9HFY - chains A and B; structure by X-ray diffraction, 1.28 A resolution.

# Chain A (and B)
Protein: 3C-like proteinase nsp5
From: Severe acute respiratory syndrome coronavirus 2
Notes: EC 3.4.22.69; fragment: none; chain B of this document is another copy of the same molecule, construct and numbering; everything in this record applies to it too
UniProtKB: P0DTD1 (R1AB_SARS2); residues 1-306 here correspond to UniProt positions 3264-3569 (UniProt number = residue number + 3263)
Chain sequence (306 residues; numbered 1 to 306; the number before each row is that of its first residue):
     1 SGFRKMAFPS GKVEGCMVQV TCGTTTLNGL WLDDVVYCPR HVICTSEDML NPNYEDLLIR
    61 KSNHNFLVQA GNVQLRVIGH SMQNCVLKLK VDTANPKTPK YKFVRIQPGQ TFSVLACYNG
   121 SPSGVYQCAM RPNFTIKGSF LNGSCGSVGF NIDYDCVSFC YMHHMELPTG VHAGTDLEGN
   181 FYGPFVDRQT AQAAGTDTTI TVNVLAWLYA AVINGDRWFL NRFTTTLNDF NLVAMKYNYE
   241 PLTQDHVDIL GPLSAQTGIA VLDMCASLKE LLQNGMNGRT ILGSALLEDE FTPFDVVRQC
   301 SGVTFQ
Disordered / not traced: 304-306 (chain B: 306)
Covalent attachments: compound A1IUM linked to Cys145
Residues lining bound ligands: A1IUM ((3S,3AS,6AR)-2-[(4-methoxy-1H-indol-2-yl)carbonyl]-N-[(2S,3R)-3-oxidanyl-4-oxidanylidene-1-[(3S)-2-oxidanylidenepyrrolidin-3-yl]-4-[(phenylmethyl)amino]butan-2-yl]-3,3A,4,5,6,6A-hexahydro-1H-cyclopenta[c]pyrrole-3-carboxamide): Thr26, Leu27, His41, Met49, Phe140, Leu141, Asn142, Gly143, Ser144, His163, His164, Met165, Glu166, Leu167, Pro168, His172, Val186, Asp187, Arg188, Gln189, Thr190, Ala191
Curated features (UniProtKB/Swiss-Prot):
  - active site: His41 (For 3CL-PRO activity), Cys145 (Nucleophile)
  - site: Gln306 (Cleavage)
  - cross-link (Glycyl lysine isopeptide (Lys-Gly)): Lys5 (interchain with G-Cter in ubiquitin), Lys90 (interchain with G-Cter in ubiquitin)

# How chain A and chain B interact
Pairs across the interface (83):
  Ser1(A) - Gly138(B)
  Ser1(A) - Ser139(B)
  Ser1(A) - Phe140(B)  hydrogen bond (backbone-backbone)
  Ser1(A) - Glu166(B)  hydrogen bond
  Ser1(A) - Gly170(B)
  Ser1(A) - His172(B)  hydrogen bond (backbone-side chain)
  Gly2(A) - Gly138(B)
  Gly2(A) - Ser139(B)  hydrogen bond (backbone-side chain)
  Phe3(A) - Gly138(B)
  Arg4(A) - Tyr126(B)
  Arg4(A) - Gln127(B)  hydrogen bond (side chain-backbone)
  Arg4(A) - Cys128(B)
  Arg4(A) - Lys137(B)  hydrogen bond (side chain-backbone)
  Arg4(A) - Glu290(B)  salt bridge
  Lys5(A) - Arg4(B)
  Lys5(A) - Tyr126(B)
  Met6(A) - Gly124(B)
  Met6(A) - Val125(B)
  Met6(A) - Tyr126(B)  hydrophobic
  Met6(A) - Ser139(B)
  Ala7(A) - Gly124(B)
  Ala7(A) - Val125(B)  hydrogen bond (backbone-backbone)
  Phe8(A) - Val125(B)
  Pro9(A) - Ser10(B)
  Pro9(A) - Glu14(B)
  Pro9(A) - Pro122(B)
  Pro9(A) - Ser123(B)
  Pro9(A) - Gly124(B)
  Ser10(A) - Pro9(B)
  Ser10(A) - Ser10(B)  hydrogen bond (backbone-side chain)
  Ser10(A) - Glu14(B)  hydrogen bond (backbone-side chain)
  Gly11(A) - Gly11(B)
  Gly11(A) - Glu14(B)  hydrogen bond (backbone-side chain)
  Glu14(A) - Pro9(B)
  Glu14(A) - Ser10(B)  hydrogen bond (side chain-backbone)
  Glu14(A) - Gly11(B)  hydrogen bond (side chain-backbone)
  Tyr118(A) - Gly302(B)
  Tyr118(A) - Thr304(B)
  Ser121(A) - Thr304(B)
  Ser121(A) - Phe305(B)  hydrogen bond (side chain-backbone)
  Pro122(A) - Pro9(B)  hydrophobic
  Pro122(A) - Thr304(B)
  Pro122(A) - Phe305(B)  hydrogen bond (backbone-backbone)
  Ser123(A) - Pro9(B)
  Ser123(A) - Val303(B)  hydrogen bond (side chain-backbone)
  Ser123(A) - Thr304(B)
  Ser123(A) - Phe305(B)
  Gly124(A) - Met6(B)
  Gly124(A) - Ala7(B)
  Gly124(A) - Pro9(B)
  Val125(A) - Met6(B)
  Val125(A) - Ala7(B)  hydrogen bond (backbone-backbone)
  Val125(A) - Phe8(B)
  Val125(A) - Pro9(B)  hydrophobic
  Val125(A) - Val125(B)  hydrophobic
  Tyr126(A) - Arg4(B)
  Tyr126(A) - Lys5(B)
  Tyr126(A) - Met6(B)  hydrophobic
  Gln127(A) - Arg4(B)  hydrogen bond (backbone-side chain)
  Cys128(A) - Arg4(B)
  Lys137(A) - Arg4(B)  hydrogen bond (backbone-side chain)
  Gly138(A) - Ser1(B)
  Gly138(A) - Gly2(B)
  Gly138(A) - Arg4(B)
  Ser139(A) - Ser1(B)
  Ser139(A) - Gly2(B)  hydrogen bond (side chain-backbone)
  Ser139(A) - Arg4(B)
  Ser139(A) - Met6(B)
  Ser139(A) - Gln299(B)  hydrogen bond
  Phe140(A) - Ser1(B)  hydrogen bond (backbone-backbone)
  Leu141(A) - Ser1(B)
  Leu141(A) - Gln299(B)
  Leu141(A) - Cys300(B)
  Leu141(A) - Ser301(B)
  Leu141(A) - Gly302(B)
  Glu166(A) - Ser1(B)  hydrogen bond (side chain-backbone)
  His172(A) - Ser1(B)  hydrogen bond (side chain-backbone)
  Ala285(A) - Leu286(B)  hydrophobic
  Arg298(A) - Ser123(B)  hydrogen bond (side chain-backbone)
  Arg298(A) - Leu141(B)
  Gln299(A) - Ser139(B)  hydrogen bond
  Gln299(A) - Leu141(B)
  Val303(A) - Leu141(B)  hydrophobic
Interface residues without a listed pair, chain A (39 interface residues in all): Lys12, Leu115, Ala116, Gly170, Thr280, Gly283, Ser301
Interface residues without a listed pair, chain B (37 interface residues in all): Leu115, Ala129

# Summary
The interface between chain A and chain B involves 39 residues on one side and 37 on the other, with 25
hydrogen bonds and 1 salt bridge. Among the polar pairs are Arg4(A)-Glu290(B), Ser1(A)-Glu166(B) and
Ser1(A)-His172(B). Compound A1IUM is covalently linked to Cys145(A).
Both chains are 3C-like proteinase nsp5 (Severe acute respiratory syndrome coronavirus 2). Entry 9HFY (Crystal
structure of SARS CoV-2 3CLpro (Mpro) with ALG-097078) was determined by X-ray diffraction (same publication
as 9HFX).
